PDB entry 3R8B | X-ray diffraction, 2.95 A resolution | chains A and B

[Chain A]
Molecule: Enterotoxin type B
Source organism: Staphylococcus aureus
UniProtKB: P01552 (ETXB_STAAU); residues 1-239 here correspond to UniProt positions 28-266 (UniProt number = residue number + 27)
Sequence (239 residues; each row starts with the number of its first residue):
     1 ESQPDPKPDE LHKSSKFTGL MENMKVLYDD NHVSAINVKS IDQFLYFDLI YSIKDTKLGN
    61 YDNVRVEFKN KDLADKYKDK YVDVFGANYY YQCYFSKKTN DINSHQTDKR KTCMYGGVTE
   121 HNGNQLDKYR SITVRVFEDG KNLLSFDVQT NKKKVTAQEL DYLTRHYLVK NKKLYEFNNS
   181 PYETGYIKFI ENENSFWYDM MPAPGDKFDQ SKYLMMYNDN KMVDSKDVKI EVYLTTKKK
Not modelled in the structure: 1, 97-108, 238-239
Disulfides: Cys93-Cys113
Bound ions: Zn2+: Asp206 (shared with 1 residue of chain F; 2 residues of chain P)

[Chain B]
Molecule: G5-8
Source organism: Rattus norvegicus
Sequence (125 residues; row label = number of the first residue in the row; numbers below 1 keep their minus sign (Met-3 is residue -3)):
    -3 MARLEAAVTQ SPRNKVAVTG EKVTLSCKQT N
   27A S
    28 YFNNMYWYRQ DTGHELRLIF MSHGIRNVEK GDIPDGYKAS RPSQENFSLI LELATPSQTS
    88 VYFCASGGGG TLYFGAGTRL SVLYGSSRVD LQP
Not modelled in the structure: -3 to 0, 114-120
Disulfides: Cys23-Cys91
Bound ions: Zn2+ site 1: His41 (shared with 2 residues of chain D; 1 residue of chain E); Zn2+ site 2: Glu42 (shared with 1 residue of chain D); Zn2+ site 3: His50, Glu56 (shared with 1 residue of chain D; 1 residue of chain O); Zn2+ site 4: Asp59 (shared with 1 residue of chain D)
From the paper describing this entry:
  - mutagenesis - K24N, N54S: decreased binding to Enterotoxin type B (chain A)

[Chain A / chain B interface]
Pairs across the interface (29; chain A residue first):
  Thr18(A) with Lys57(B), hydrogen bond (backbone-side chain)
  Leu20(A) with Phe47(B), hydrophobic; Val55(B), hydrophobic; Lys57(B)
  Asn23(A) with Arg53(B); Asn54(B); Val55(B), hydrogen bond (side chain-backbone)
  Val26(A) with Arg53(B), hydrogen bond (backbone-side chain)
  Leu27(A) with Arg53(B)
  Asp29(A) with Arg53(B), salt bridge
  Asn31(A) with Arg53(B), hydrogen bond (backbone-side chain)
  Leu58(A) with Pro69(B)
  Asn60(A) with Tyr28(B); Ile52(B); Pro69(B), hydrogen bond (side chain-backbone); Ser70(B); Gln71(B)
  Asn88(A) with Arg53(B), hydrogen bond (backbone-side chain)
  Tyr90(A) with Ile52(B), hydrophobic; Arg53(B)
  Tyr91(A) with His50(B); Asn54(B)
  Arg110(A) with Tyr28(B); Glu72(B), salt bridge
  Phe177(A) with Phe47(B), hydrophobic; Tyr64(B); Lys65(B); Ala66(B)
  Gln210(A) with Arg53(B), hydrogen bond (side chain-backbone)
Interface residues without a listed pair, chain A (17 interface residues in all): Glu22, Gly59
Interface residues without a listed pair, chain B (16 interface residues in all): Glu56
From the paper, about this interface:
  - pairs named by the authors: Asn60(A)-Tyr28(B), Arg110(A)-Tyr28(B) (pi stacking)
  - interface residues, chain B: Arg53(B)
  - hot spots on chain B (mutagenesis) - Y28N, I52A, R53A, R53G: decreased binding to Enterotoxin type B (chain A)

[Overview]
17 residues of chain A face 16 of chain B across their interface, with 7 hydrogen bonds and 2 salt bridges.
Polar pairs include Asp29(A)-Arg53(B), Arg110(A)-Glu72(B) and Thr18(A)-Lys57(B). The paper describes a contact
between Asn60(A) and Tyr28(B); pi stacking between Arg110(A) and Tyr28(B). The paper reports that K24N, N54S
and Y28N of chain B, among others, reduce binding to Enterotoxin type B (chain A); the interface residue
Arg53(B); 6 substitutions were tested in all.
Here chain A is Enterotoxin type B (Staphylococcus aureus) and chain B is G5-8 (Rattus norvegicus). Entry 3R8B
(Crystal structure of Staphylococcal Enterotoxin B in complex with an affinity matured mouse TCR VBeta8.2
protein ...) was determined by X-ray diffraction.
